Entry 6O53 (X-ray diffraction, 1.40 A resolution); this record covers chains A and B of the 3 polymer chains in the assembly.

[Chain A]
Molecule: MHC class I antigen
From: Homo sapiens
Reference sequence: U5YJM1 (U5YJM1_HUMAN); residues 1-274 here correspond to UniProt positions 25-298 (UniProt number = residue number + 24)
Amino-acid sequence (274 residues; row label = number of the first residue in the row):
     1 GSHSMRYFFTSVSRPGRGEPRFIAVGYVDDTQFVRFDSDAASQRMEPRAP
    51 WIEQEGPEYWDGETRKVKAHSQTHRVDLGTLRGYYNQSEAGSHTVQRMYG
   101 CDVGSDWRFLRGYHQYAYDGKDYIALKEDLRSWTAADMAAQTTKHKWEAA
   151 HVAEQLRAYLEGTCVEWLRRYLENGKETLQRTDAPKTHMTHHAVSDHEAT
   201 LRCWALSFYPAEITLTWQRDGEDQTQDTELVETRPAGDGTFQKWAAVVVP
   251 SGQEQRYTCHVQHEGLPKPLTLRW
Disordered / not traced: 1
Disulfides: Cys101-Cys164, Cys203-Cys259
Ion coordination: Na+ site 1: Thr190, Thr200; Na+ site 2 near Thr190 (its only coordinating residue here)

[Chain B]
Molecule: Beta-2-microglobulin
From: Homo sapiens
Reference sequence: P61769 (B2MG_HUMAN); residues 1-99 here correspond to UniProt positions 21-119 (UniProt number = residue number + 20)
Amino-acid sequence (99 residues; each row starts with the number of its first residue):
     1 IQRTPKIQVYSRHPAENGKSNFLNCYVSGFHPSDIEVDLLKNGERIEKVE
    51 HSDLSFSKDWSFYLLYYTEFTPTEKDEYACRVNHVTLSQPKIVKWDRDM
Swiss-Prot annotation at these positions:
  - modified residue: Gln2 (Pyrrolidone carboxylic acid)
  - glycosylation: Ile1 (N-linked (Glc) (glycation) isoleucine), Lys19 (N-linked (Glc) (glycation) lysine), Lys41 (N-linked (Glc) (glycation) lysine), Lys48 (N-linked (Glc) (glycation) lysine), Lys58 (N-linked (Glc) (glycation) lysine), Lys91 (N-linked (Glc) (glycation) lysine), Lys94 (N-linked (Glc) (glycation) lysine)
Disulfides: Cys25-Cys80

[How chain A and chain B interact]
Residue-residue contacts (53; chain A residue first):
  Phe8(A) - Ser55(B)
  Phe8(A) - Phe56(B)
  Phe9(A) - Phe56(B)
  Thr10(A) - Leu54(B)
  Thr10(A) - Phe56(B)
  Thr10(A) - Phe62(B)
  Val12(A) - Ser33(B)
  Arg14(A) - Asp34(B)  salt bridge
  Ile23(A) - Leu54(B)  hydrophobic
  Val25(A) - Asp53(B)
  Val25(A) - Leu54(B)
  Val25(A) - Ser55(B)
  Tyr27(A) - Ser55(B)
  Tyr27(A) - Tyr63(B)
  Gln32(A) - Asp53(B)
  Arg35(A) - Asp53(B)  salt bridge
  Gln96(A) - His31(B)  hydrogen bond
  Gln96(A) - Phe56(B)
  Gln96(A) - Trp60(B)  hydrogen bond (side chain-backbone)
  Gln96(A) - Phe62(B)
  Arg97(A) - Phe56(B)
  Gln115(A) - Trp60(B)
  Tyr116(A) - Trp60(B)
  Ala117(A) - Trp60(B)  hydrophobic
  Asp119(A) - Ile1(B)
  Asp119(A) - His31(B)
  Gly120(A) - Arg3(B)  hydrogen bond (backbone-side chain)
  Gly120(A) - His31(B)
  Gly120(A) - Trp60(B)
  Asp122(A) - Trp60(B)  hydrogen bond
  Arg202(A) - Met99(B)
  Trp204(A) - Asp98(B)
  Trp204(A) - Met99(B)
  Val231(A) - Gln8(B)
  Glu232(A) - Lys6(B)  salt bridge
  Glu232(A) - Gln8(B)  hydrogen bond (backbone-side chain)
  Glu232(A) - Tyr26(B)
  Glu232(A) - Ser28(B)  hydrogen bond
  Arg234(A) - Gln8(B)  hydrogen bond
  Arg234(A) - Tyr10(B)
  Arg234(A) - Met99(B)  hydrogen bond (side chain-backbone)
  Pro235(A) - Tyr10(B)  hydrogen bond (backbone-side chain)
  Pro235(A) - Asn24(B)
  Pro235(A) - Tyr26(B)
  Pro235(A) - Leu65(B)  hydrophobic
  Ala236(A) - Arg12(B)  hydrogen bond (backbone-side chain)
  Ala236(A) - Asn24(B)  hydrogen bond (backbone-side chain)
  Gly237(A) - Arg12(B)  hydrogen bond (backbone-side chain)
  Gly237(A) - Leu65(B)
  Gln242(A) - Tyr10(B)
  Gln242(A) - Ser11(B)
  Gln242(A) - Arg12(B)  hydrogen bond (side chain-backbone)
  Trp244(A) - Met99(B)
Interface residues without a listed pair, chain A (34 interface residues in all): Arg48, Thr94, Met98, Lys121, Thr233, Asp238
Interface residues without a listed pair, chain B (25 interface residues in all): His13, Asp59

[In short]
The interface between chain A and chain B involves 34 residues on one side and 25 on the other; the contacts
include 13 hydrogen bonds and 3 salt bridges. Among the polar pairs are Arg14(A)-Asp34(B), Arg35(A)-Asp53(B)
and Glu232(A)-Lys6(B). Thr190(A) and Thr200(A) coordinate Na+ site 1.
Here chain A is MHC class I antigen and chain B is Beta-2-microglobulin, both from Homo sapiens. Entry 6O53
(Structure of HLA-A2:01 with peptide MM96) was determined by X-ray diffraction, deposited together with 6O4Y,
6O4Z and 6O51.
